Entry 3J6B (electron microscopy, 3.20 A resolution); this record covers chains A and B of the 41 polymer chains in the assembly.

# Chain A
Molecule: 21S ribosomal RNA
From: Saccharomyces cerevisiae
Sequence (3296 nucleotides; each row starts with the number of its first residue):
     1 GUAAAAAGUA GAAUAAUAGA UUUGAAAUAU UUAUUAUAUA GAUUUAAAGA GAUAAUCAUG
    61 GAGUAUAAUA AUUAAAUUUA AUAAAUUUAA UAUAACUAUU AAUAGAAUUA GGUUACUAAU
   121 AAAUUAAUAA CAAUUAAUUU UAAAACCUAA AGGUAAACCU UUAUAUUAAU AAUGUUAUUU
   181 UUUAUUAUUU UUAUAAUAAG AAUAAUUAUU AAUAAUAAUA AACUAAGUGA ACUGAAACAU
   241 CUAAGUAACU UAAGGAUAAG AAAUCAACAG AGAUAUUAUG AGUAUUGGUG AGAGAAAAUA
   301 AUAAAGGUCU AAUAAGUAUU AUGUGAAAAA AAUGUAAGAA AAUAGGAUAA CAAAUUCUAA
   361 GACUAAAUAC UAUUAAUAAG UAUAGUAAGU ACCGUAAGGG AAAGUAUGAA AAUGAUUAUU
   421 UUAUAAGCAA UCAUGAAUAU AUUAUAUUAU AUUAAUGAUG UACCUUUUGU AUAAUGGGUC
   481 AGCAAGUAAU UAAUAUUAGU AAAACAAUAA GUUAUAAAUA AAUAGAAUAA UAUAUAUAUA
   541 UAAAAAAAUA UAUUAAAAUA UUUAAUUAAU AUUAAUUGAC CCGAAAGCAA ACGAUCUAAC
   601 UAUGAUAAGA UGGAUAAACG AUCGAACAGG UUGAUGUUGC AAUAUCAUCU GAUUAAUUGU
   661 GGUUAGUAGU GAAAGACAAA UCUGGUUUGC AGAUAGCUGG UUUUCUAUGA AAUAUAUGUA
   721 AGUAUAGCCU UUAUAAAUAA UAAUUAUUAU AUAAUAUUAU AUUAAUAUUA UAUAAAGAAU
   781 GGUACAGCAA UUAAUAUAUA UUAGGGAACU AUUAAAGUUU UAUUAAUAAU AUUAAAUCUC
   841 GAAAUAUUUA AUUAUAUAUA AUAAAGAGUC AGAUUAUGUG CGAUAAGGUA AAUAAUCUAA
   901 AGGGAAACAG CCCAGAUUAA GAUAUAAAGU UCCUAAUAAA UAAUAAGUGA AAUAAAUAUU
   961 AAAAUAUUAU AAUAUAAUCA GUUAAUGGGU UUGACAAUAA CCAUUUUUUA AUGAACAUGU
  1021 AACAAUGCAC UGAUUUAUAA UAAAUAAAAA AAAAUAAUAU UUAAAAUCAA AUAUAUAUAU
  1081 AUUUGUUAAU AGAUAAUAUA CGGAUCUUAA UAAUAAGAAU UAUUUAAUUC CUAAUAUGGA
  1141 AUAUUAUAUU UUUAUAAUAA AAAUAUAAAU ACUGAAUAUC UAAAUAUUAU UAUUACUUUU
  1201 UUUUUAAUAA UAAUAAUAUG GUAAUAGAAC AUUUAAUGAU AAUAUAUAUU AGUUAUUAAU
  1261 UAAUAUAUGU AUUAAUUAAA UAGAGAAUGC UGACAUGAGU AACGAAAAAA AGGUAUAAAC
  1321 CUUUUCACCU AAAACAUAAG GUUUAACUAU AAAAGUACGG CCCCUAAUUA AAUUAAUAAG
  1381 AAUAUAAAUA UAUUUAAGAU GGGAUAAUCU AUAUUAAUAA AAAUUUAUCU UAAAAUAUAU
  1441 AUAUUAUUAA UAAUUAUAUU AAUUAAUUAA UAAUAUAUAU AAUUAUAUUA UAUAUUAUAU
  1501 AUUUUUUAUA UAAUAUAAAC UAAUAAAGAU CAGGAAAUAA UUAAUGUAUA CCGUAAUGUA
  1561 GACCGACUCA GGUAUGUAAG UAGAGAAUAU GAAGGUGAAU UAGAUAAUUA AAGGGAAGGA
  1621 ACUCGGCAAA GAUAGCUCAU AAGUUAGUCA AUAAAGAGUA AUAAGAACAA AGUUGUACAA
  1681 CUGUUUACUA AAAACACCGC ACUUUGCAGA AACGAUAAGU UUAAGUAUAA GGUGUGAACU
  1741 CUGCUCCAUG CUUAAUAUAU AAAUAAAAUU AUUUAACGAU AAUUUAAUUA AAUUUAGGUA
  1801 AAUAGCAGCC UUAUUAUGAG GGUUAUAAUG UAGCGAAAUU CCUUGGCCUA UAAUUGAGGU
  1861 CCCGCAUGAA UGACGUAAUG AUACAACAAC UGUCUCCCCU UUAAGCUAAG UGAAAUUGAA
  1921 AUCGUAGUGA AGAUGCUAUG UACCUUCAGC AAGACGGAAA GACCCUAUGC AGCUUUACUG
  1981 UAAUUAGAUA GAUCGAAUUA UUGUUUAUUA UAUUCAGCAU AUUAAGUAAU CCUAUUAUUA
  2041 GGUAAUCGUU UAGAUAUUAA UGAGAUACUU AUUAUAAUAU AAUGAUAAUU CUAAUCUUAU
  2101 AAAUAAUUAU UAUUAUUAUU AUUAAUAAUA AUAAUAUGCU UUCAAGCAUA GUGAUAAAAC
  2161 AUAUUUAUAU GAUAAUCACU UUACUUAAUA GAUAUAAUUC UUAAGUAAUA UAUAAUAUAU
  2221 AUUUUAUAUA UAUUAUAUAU AAUAUAAGAG ACAAUCUCUA AUUGGUAGUU UUGAUGGGGC
  2281 GUCAUUAUCA GCAAAAGUAU CUGAAUAAGU CCAUAAAUAA AUAUAUAAAA UUAUUGAAUA
  2341 AAAAAAAAAU AAUAUAUAUU AUAUAUAUUA AUUAUAAAUU GAAAUAUGUU UAUAUAAAUU
  2401 UAUAUUUAUU GAAUAUAUUU UAGUAAUAGA UAAAAAUAUG UACAGUAAAA UUGUAAGGAA
  2461 AACAAUAAUA ACUUUCUCCU CUCUCGGUGG GGGUUCACAC CUAUUUUUAA UAGGUGUGAA
  2521 CCCCUCUUCG GGGUUCCGGU UCCCUUUCGG GUCCCGGAAC UUAAAUAAAA AUGGAAAGAA
  2581 UUAAAUUAAU AUAAUGGUAU AACUGUGCGA UAAUUGUAAC ACAAACGAGU GAAACAAGUA
  2641 CGUAAGUAUG GCAUAAUGAA CAAAUAACAC UGAUUGUAAA GGUUAUUGAU AACGAAUAAA
  2701 AGUUACGCUA GGGAUAACAG GGUAAUAUAG CGAAAGAGUA GAUAUUGUAA GCUAUGUUUG
  2761 CCACCUCGAU GUCGACUCAA CAUUUCCUCU UGGUUGUAAA AGCUAAGAAG GGUUUGACUG
  2821 UUCGUCAAUU AAAAUGUUAC GUGAGUUGGG UUAAAUACGA UGUGAAUCAG UAUGGUUCCU
  2881 AUCUGCUGAA GGAAAUAUUA UCAAAUUAAA UCUCAUUAUU AGUACGCAAG GACCAUAAUG
  2941 AAUCAACCCA UGGUGUAUCU AUUGAUAAUA AUAUAAUAUA UUUAAUAAAA AUAAUACUUU
  3001 AUUAAUAUAU UAUCUAUAUU AGUUUAUAUU UUAAUUAUAU AUUAUCAUAG UAGAUAAGCU
  3061 AAGUUGAUAA UAAAUAAAUA UUGAAUACAU AUUAAAUAUG AAGUUGUUUU AAUAAGAUAA
  3121 UUAAUCUGAU AAUUUUAUAC UAAAAUUAAU AAUUAUAGGU UUUAUAUAUU AUUUAUAAAU
  3181 AAAUAUAUUA UAAUAAUAAU AAUUAUUAUU AUUAAUAAAA AAUAUUAAUU AUAAUAUUAA
  3241 UAAAAUACUA AUUUAUCAGU UAUCUAUAUA AUAUCUAAUC UAUUAUUCUA UAUACU
Unresolved in the structure: 1-7, 80-82, 107-109, 129-131, 179-199, 528-534, 555, 757-765, 811-815, 822, 968-1054, 1133-1136, 1153-1159, 1197-1204, 1376-1380, 1419-1421, 1435-1474, 1503-1505, 1538-1539, 2013-2077, 2101-2182, 2186-2194, 2220-2224, 2241-2242, 2277-2280, 2337-2342, 2393-2407, 2479-2572, 2715-2718, 2767-2771, 2982-3001, 3179-3187, 3195-3227, 3234-3241, 3294-3296
Metal / ion sites: Mg2+ site 1 near A258 (its only coordinating residue here); Mg2+ site 2 near A314 (its only coordinating residue here); Mg2+ site 3 near A359 (its only coordinating residue here); Mg2+ site 4 near G394 (its only coordinating residue here); Mg2+ site 5 near G427 (its only coordinating residue here); Mg2+ site 6: C464 (shared with 2 residues of chain N); Mg2+ site 7 near U466 (its only coordinating residue here); Mg2+ site 8: U467, A899; Mg2+ site 9 near A471 (its only coordinating residue here); Mg2+ site 10 near G477 (its only coordinating residue here); Mg2+ site 11: A621, U622, A652; Mg2+ site 12: G624, A1670; 58 more Mg2+ sites not listed
From the paper describing this entry:
  - contacts within the chain: A1958/U2877

# Chain B
Name: 54S ribosomal protein RML2, mitochondrial
From: Saccharomyces cerevisiae
UniProtKB: P32611 (RML2_YEAST); residues 1-393 here = UniProt positions 1-393
Amino-acid sequence (393 residues; row label = number of the first residue in the row):
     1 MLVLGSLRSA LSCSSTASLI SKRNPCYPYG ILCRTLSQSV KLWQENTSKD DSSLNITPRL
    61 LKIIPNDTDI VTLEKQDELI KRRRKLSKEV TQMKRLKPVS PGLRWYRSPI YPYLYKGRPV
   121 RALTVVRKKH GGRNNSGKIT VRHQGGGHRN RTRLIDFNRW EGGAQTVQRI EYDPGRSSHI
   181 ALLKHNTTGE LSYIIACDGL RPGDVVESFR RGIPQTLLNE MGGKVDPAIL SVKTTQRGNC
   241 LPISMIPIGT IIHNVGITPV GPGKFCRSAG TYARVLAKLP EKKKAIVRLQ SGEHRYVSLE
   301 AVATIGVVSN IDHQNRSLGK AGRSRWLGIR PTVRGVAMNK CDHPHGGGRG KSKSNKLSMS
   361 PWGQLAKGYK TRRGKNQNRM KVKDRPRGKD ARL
Unresolved in the structure: 1-78, 215-229, 389-393
Metal / ion sites: Na+: His-345, Gly-347, Ser-352, Ser-354
Curated features (UniProtKB/Swiss-Prot):
  - mutagenesis: Val-336 to Asp-342 (Loss of function), His-343 (H343Q: Causes a cold-sensitive respiratory growth defect. Does not impair assembly of the ribosomal subunit)

# Chain A / chain B interface
Residue-residue contacts (295):
  A599(A) / Arg-133(B)  hydrogen bond to the base
  A599(A) / Arg-330(B)  hydrogen bond to the phosphate
  C600(A) / His-130(B)  sugar contact
  C600(A) / Gly-131(B)  sugar contact
  C600(A) / Arg-133(B)  hydrogen bond to the sugar
  C600(A) / Gly-146(B)  phosphate contact
  C600(A) / Arg-325(B)  salt bridge to the phosphate
  C600(A) / Arg-330(B)  salt bridge to the phosphate
  U601(A) / Lys-129(B)  phosphate contact
  U601(A) / Gly-145(B)  phosphate contact
  U601(A) / Gly-146(B)  phosphate contact
  A602(A) / Lys-129(B)  phosphate contact
  U603(A) / Arg-149(B)  salt bridge to the phosphate
  G612(A) / Val-99(B)  base contact
  G613(A) / Lys-97(B)  hydrogen bond to the phosphate
  G613(A) / Val-99(B)  sugar contact
  A614(A) / Arg-95(B)  base contact
  A614(A) / Lys-97(B)  salt bridge to the phosphate
  A618(A) / Leu-96(B)  base contact
  C619(A) / Val-99(B)  base contact
  C619(A) / Ser-100(B)  phosphate contact
  C619(A) / Leu-103(B)  sugar contact
  G620(A) / Ser-100(B)  hydrogen bond to the phosphate
  G620(A) / Pro-101(B)  base contact
  G620(A) / Gly-102(B)  phosphate contact
  G620(A) / Leu-103(B)  hydrogen bond to the phosphate
  G620(A) / Lys-320(B)  salt bridge to the phosphate
  G620(A) / Ala-321(B)  hydrogen bond to the base
  G620(A) / Gly-322(B)  hydrogen bond to the base
  G620(A) / Arg-323(B)  salt bridge to the phosphate
  A621(A) / Val-99(B)  sugar contact
  A621(A) / Ser-100(B)  sugar contact
  A655(A) / Lys-320(B)  salt bridge to the phosphate
  A655(A) / Ala-321(B)  base contact
  A655(A) / Gly-322(B)  phosphate contact
  A655(A) / Arg-325(B)  hydrogen bond to the base
  A655(A) / Trp-326(B)  hydrogen bond to the phosphate
  A655(A) / Pro-331(B)  base contact
  U663(A) / Gly-137(B)  sugar contact
  U664(A) / Ser-136(B)  sugar contact
  U664(A) / Gly-137(B)  sugar contact
  U664(A) / Lys-138(B)  sugar contact
  G669(A) / Lys-138(B)  sugar contact
  U670(A) / Lys-138(B)  phosphate contact
  U670(A) / Ile-139(B)  hydrogen bond to the phosphate
  G671(A) / Ile-139(B)  phosphate contact
  G671(A) / Arg-330(B)  salt bridge to the phosphate
  G671(A) / Asp-342(B)  hydrogen bond to the base
  A672(A) / Arg-330(B)  salt bridge to the phosphate
  A672(A) / Pro-331(B)  sugar contact
  A672(A) / Val-333(B)  sugar contact
  A673(A) / Val-333(B)  sugar contact
  A673(A) / Ala-337(B)  hydrogen bond to the sugar
  A673(A) / Met-338(B)  base contact
  A673(A) / Asp-342(B)  base contact
  A674(A) / Ala-337(B)  phosphate contact
  G675(A) / Asn-339(B)  hydrogen bond to the phosphate
  G675(A) / Cys-341(B)  base contact
  A1367(A) / Lys-128(B)  phosphate contact
  U1368(A) / Lys-128(B)  salt bridge to the phosphate
  U1391(A) / Asn-135(B)  phosphate contact
  A1392(A) / Asn-135(B)  hydrogen bond to the phosphate
  A1529(A) / Lys-116(B)  phosphate contact
  U1530(A) / Lys-94(B)  salt bridge to the phosphate
  U1530(A) / Tyr-106(B)  sugar contact
  U1530(A) / Lys-116(B)  salt bridge to the phosphate
  U1530(A) / Arg-323(B)  phosphate contact
  C1531(A) / Tyr-106(B)  phosphate contact
  C1531(A) / His-148(B)  hydrogen bond to the base
  C1531(A) / Arg-323(B)  salt bridge to the phosphate
  C1531(A) / Trp-326(B)  stacking on the base
  C1531(A) / Leu-327(B)  sugar contact
  A1532(A) / Gly-117(B)  base contact
  A1532(A) / Arg-118(B)  sugar contact
  A1532(A) / His-148(B)  sugar contact
  A1532(A) / Arg-149(B)  sugar contact
  A1532(A) / Asn-150(B)  phosphate contact
  A1532(A) / Arg-153(B)  hydrogen bond to the sugar
  A1532(A) / Tyr-172(B)  hydrogen bond to the phosphate
  A1532(A) / Pro-174(B)  phosphate contact
  G1533(A) / Arg-118(B)  salt bridge to the phosphate
  G1533(A) / His-148(B)  base contact
  G1533(A) / Arg-149(B)  sugar contact
  G1533(A) / Asn-150(B)  phosphate contact
  G1533(A) / Arg-151(B)  hydrogen bond to the phosphate
  G1533(A) / Arg-153(B)  salt bridge to the phosphate
  G1533(A) / Pro-174(B)  phosphate contact
  G1534(A) / Arg-118(B)  salt bridge to the phosphate
  G1534(A) / Val-126(B)  sugar contact
  G1534(A) / Arg-149(B)  sugar contact
  G1534(A) / Arg-151(B)  salt bridge to the phosphate
  A1535(A) / Val-126(B)  sugar contact
  A1535(A) / Arg-151(B)  salt bridge to the phosphate
  U1645(A) / Arg-104(B)  hydrogen bond to the sugar
  G1647(A) / Lys-97(B)  phosphate contact
  G1647(A) / Pro-98(B)  base contact
  G1647(A) / Val-99(B)  sugar contact
  G1647(A) / Arg-104(B)  hydrogen bond to the base
  U1648(A) / Lys-97(B)  salt bridge to the phosphate
  A1680(A) / Pro-101(B)  hydrogen bond to the base
  A1680(A) / Trp-105(B)  base contact
  C1681(A) / Pro-101(B)  sugar contact
  C1695(A) / Val-333(B)  phosphate contact
  C1695(A) / Arg-334(B)  salt bridge to the phosphate
  C1695(A) / Ala-337(B)  sugar contact
  A1696(A) / Pro-331(B)  phosphate contact
  A1696(A) / Thr-332(B)  phosphate contact
  A1696(A) / Val-333(B)  phosphate contact
  A1696(A) / Arg-334(B)  salt bridge to the phosphate
  C1697(A) / Lys-320(B)  sugar contact
  C1697(A) / Ala-321(B)  hydrogen bond to the sugar
  C1697(A) / Pro-331(B)  phosphate contact
  C1697(A) / Thr-332(B)  hydrogen bond to the phosphate
  C1698(A) / Leu-318(B)  hydrogen bond to the sugar
  C1698(A) / Gly-319(B)  hydrogen bond to the sugar
  C1698(A) / Lys-320(B)  sugar contact
  C1698(A) / Ala-321(B)  sugar contact
  C1698(A) / Ser-324(B)  hydrogen bond to the phosphate
  G1699(A) / Ser-317(B)  sugar contact
  G1699(A) / Leu-318(B)  hydrogen bond to the phosphate
  C1702(A) / Lys-367(B)  hydrogen bond to the base
  U1703(A) / Ala-366(B)  hydrogen bond to the sugar
  U1703(A) / Lys-367(B)  sugar contact
  U1703(A) / Gly-368(B)  hydrogen bond to the sugar
  U1703(A) / Arg-387(B)  phosphate contact
  U1704(A) / Gly-368(B)  sugar contact
  U1704(A) / Tyr-369(B)  sugar contact
  U1704(A) / Lys-370(B)  phosphate contact
  U1704(A) / Thr-371(B)  hydrogen bond to the sugar
  U1704(A) / Arg-385(B)  salt bridge to the phosphate
  U1704(A) / Arg-387(B)  phosphate contact
  U1704(A) / Gly-388(B)  phosphate contact
  U1705(A) / Lys-370(B)  phosphate contact
  U1705(A) / Thr-371(B)  sugar contact
  U1705(A) / Arg-372(B)  phosphate contact
  U1705(A) / Arg-385(B)  salt bridge to the phosphate
  U1705(A) / Gly-388(B)  phosphate contact
  G1706(A) / Phe-265(B)  sugar contact
  G1706(A) / Cys-266(B)  base contact
  G1706(A) / Leu-289(B)  base contact
  G1706(A) / Gln-290(B)  base contact
  G1706(A) / Ser-291(B)  hydrogen bond to the base
  G1706(A) / Glu-293(B)  base contact
  G1706(A) / Arg-295(B)  hydrogen bond to the sugar
  G1706(A) / Arg-372(B)  salt bridge to the phosphate
  G1706(A) / Asn-378(B)  hydrogen bond to the phosphate
  C1707(A) / Lys-264(B)  sugar contact
  C1707(A) / Phe-265(B)  phosphate contact
  C1707(A) / Arg-295(B)  salt bridge to the phosphate
  C1707(A) / Asn-378(B)  hydrogen bond to the phosphate
  A1708(A) / Lys-264(B)  salt bridge to the phosphate
  G1709(A) / Arg-372(B)  sugar contact
  A1710(A) / Thr-371(B)  hydrogen bond to the sugar
  A1711(A) / Val-141(B)  base contact
  A1711(A) / Trp-362(B)  sugar contact
  A1711(A) / Gln-364(B)  hydrogen bond to the phosphate
  A1712(A) / Thr-140(B)  hydrogen bond to the sugar
  A1712(A) / Trp-362(B)  sugar contact
  C1713(A) / Asn-134(B)  hydrogen bond to the base
  C1713(A) / Ser-136(B)  sugar contact
  C1713(A) / Lys-138(B)  hydrogen bond to the sugar
  C1713(A) / Thr-140(B)  sugar contact
  C1713(A) / Trp-362(B)  phosphate contact
  U1720(A) / Asn-134(B)  hydrogen bond to the sugar
  U1720(A) / Asn-135(B)  hydrogen bond to the sugar
  U1721(A) / His-130(B)  phosphate contact
  U1721(A) / Gly-132(B)  hydrogen bond to the sugar
  U1721(A) / Arg-133(B)  sugar contact
  U1721(A) / Asn-134(B)  sugar contact
  U1721(A) / Thr-140(B)  hydrogen bond to the sugar
  U1721(A) / Val-141(B)  base contact
  U1722(A) / His-130(B)  salt bridge to the phosphate
  U1722(A) / Val-141(B)  sugar contact
  U1722(A) / Gln-144(B)  sugar contact
  A1723(A) / Gln-144(B)  phosphate contact
  A1724(A) / Arg-127(B)  salt bridge to the phosphate
  A1724(A) / Thr-152(B)  sugar contact
  A1724(A) / Leu-154(B)  base contact
  G1725(A) / Phe-157(B)  phosphate contact
  G1725(A) / Gly-175(B)  sugar contact
  G1725(A) / Arg-176(B)  salt bridge to the phosphate
  G1725(A) / Arg-267(B)  salt bridge to the phosphate
  U1726(A) / Arg-176(B)  salt bridge to the phosphate
  U1726(A) / Lys-264(B)  hydrogen bond to the sugar
  U1726(A) / Phe-265(B)  sugar contact
  U1726(A) / Cys-266(B)  hydrogen bond to the sugar
  U1726(A) / Arg-267(B)  salt bridge to the phosphate
  U1726(A) / Ser-268(B)  hydrogen bond to the phosphate
  A1727(A) / Cys-266(B)  phosphate contact
  A1727(A) / Arg-267(B)  hydrogen bond to the phosphate
  A1727(A) / Ser-268(B)  hydrogen bond to the phosphate
  A1727(A) / Thr-271(B)  phosphate contact
  A1727(A) / Gln-290(B)  phosphate contact
  A1727(A) / Ser-291(B)  base contact
  A1727(A) / Arg-385(B)  base contact
  U1728(A) / Ser-177(B)  sugar contact
  U1728(A) / Ser-268(B)  sugar contact
  U1728(A) / Ala-269(B)  hydrogen bond to the sugar
  U1728(A) / Gly-270(B)  base contact
  U1728(A) / Gln-290(B)  base contact
  U1728(A) / Ile-311(B)  hydrogen bond to the base
  U1728(A) / His-313(B)  base contact
  U1728(A) / Gln-314(B)  hydrogen bond to the base
  A1729(A) / Ser-268(B)  hydrogen bond to the sugar
  A1729(A) / His-313(B)  salt bridge to the phosphate
  G1731(A) / Val-141(B)  sugar contact
  G1731(A) / Gln-144(B)  hydrogen bond to the phosphate
  G1732(A) / Arg-142(B)  salt bridge to the phosphate
  G1732(A) / His-143(B)  salt bridge to the phosphate
  G1732(A) / Ser-360(B)  sugar contact
  G1732(A) / Pro-361(B)  phosphate contact
  G1732(A) / Ala-366(B)  hydrogen bond to the base
  G1732(A) / Lys-367(B)  base contact
  U1733(A) / Arg-142(B)  salt bridge to the phosphate
  U1733(A) / His-343(B)  salt bridge to the phosphate
  U1733(A) / His-345(B)  hydrogen bond to the phosphate
  U1733(A) / Ser-358(B)  hydrogen bond to the sugar
  U1733(A) / Met-359(B)  sugar contact
  U1733(A) / Pro-361(B)  phosphate contact
  U1733(A) / Ala-366(B)  sugar contact
  U1733(A) / Lys-367(B)  hydrogen bond to the base
  G1734(A) / Arg-334(B)  phosphate contact
  G1734(A) / Gly-335(B)  hydrogen bond to the phosphate
  G1734(A) / Val-336(B)  hydrogen bond to the phosphate
  G1734(A) / His-345(B)  salt bridge to the phosphate
  G1734(A) / Lys-353(B)  hydrogen bond to the sugar
  U1735(A) / Arg-334(B)  salt bridge to the phosphate
  U1735(A) / Val-336(B)  phosphate contact
  G1736(A) / Arg-334(B)  base contact
  A1737(A) / Arg-104(B)  base contact
  A1737(A) / Trp-105(B)  hydrogen bond to the base
  A1738(A) / Trp-105(B)  sugar contact
  U1749(A) / Leu-357(B)  base contact
  G1750(A) / Leu-357(B)  sugar contact
  G1750(A) / Leu-365(B)  sugar contact
  C1751(A) / Leu-365(B)  sugar contact
  C1751(A) / Lys-367(B)  sugar contact
  C1751(A) / Gly-368(B)  sugar contact
  C1751(A) / Tyr-369(B)  hydrogen bond to the sugar
  U1752(A) / Gly-368(B)  sugar contact
  U1752(A) / Tyr-369(B)  phosphate contact
  U1752(A) / Lys-370(B)  hydrogen bond to the phosphate
  U1752(A) / Arg-373(B)  salt bridge to the phosphate
  U1753(A) / Lys-370(B)  salt bridge to the phosphate
  A1802(A) / Leu-357(B)  base contact
  A1802(A) / Ser-358(B)  hydrogen bond to the sugar
  A1802(A) / Lys-367(B)  salt bridge to the phosphate
  U1803(A) / Lys-353(B)  salt bridge to the phosphate
  U1803(A) / Asn-355(B)  hydrogen bond to the sugar
  U1803(A) / Lys-356(B)  hydrogen bond to the sugar
  U1803(A) / Leu-357(B)  sugar contact
  U1803(A) / Ser-358(B)  phosphate contact
  A1804(A) / Lys-353(B)  phosphate contact
  A1804(A) / Asn-355(B)  hydrogen bond to the phosphate
  U1871(A) / Lys-351(B)  base contact
  U1871(A) / Lys-353(B)  salt bridge to the phosphate
  G1872(A) / Lys-351(B)  salt bridge to the phosphate
  C1973(A) / Lys-340(B)  phosphate contact
  U1974(A) / Lys-340(B)  sugar contact
  U1975(A) / Lys-356(B)  salt bridge to the phosphate
  U1985(A) / Arg-373(B)  phosphate contact
  U1985(A) / Asn-376(B)  phosphate contact
  A1986(A) / Gly-374(B)  phosphate contact
  A1986(A) / Lys-375(B)  phosphate contact
  G1987(A) / Lys-375(B)  salt bridge to the phosphate
  U2090(A) / Lys-282(B)  phosphate contact
  A2246(A) / Val-260(B)  sugar contact
  A2247(A) / Thr-258(B)  sugar contact
  A2247(A) / Pro-259(B)  phosphate contact
  A2247(A) / Val-260(B)  sugar contact
  A2249(A) / Lys-284(B)  salt bridge to the phosphate
  A2249(A) / Arg-379(B)  sugar contact
  A2249(A) / Met-380(B)  phosphate contact
  G2250(A) / Arg-379(B)  salt bridge to the phosphate
  C2252(A) / Arg-379(B)  hydrogen bond to the base
  A2253(A) / Lys-375(B)  salt bridge to the phosphate
  A2253(A) / Arg-379(B)  hydrogen bond to the sugar
  A2254(A) / Lys-375(B)  phosphate contact
  G2265(A) / Lys-356(B)  salt bridge to the phosphate
  C2706(A) / Arg-349(B)  salt bridge to the phosphate
  A2857(A) / Gly-350(B)  hydrogen bond to the phosphate
  A2857(A) / Lys-351(B)  phosphate contact
  C2858(A) / Gly-350(B)  phosphate contact
  C2858(A) / Lys-351(B)  hydrogen bond to the phosphate
  U2863(A) / Asn-355(B)  hydrogen bond to the sugar
  G2864(A) / Ser-354(B)  phosphate contact
  G2864(A) / Asn-355(B)  phosphate contact
  A2865(A) / Lys-340(B)  sugar contact
  A2865(A) / Gly-347(B)  phosphate contact
  A2865(A) / Gly-348(B)  hydrogen bond to the phosphate
  A2865(A) / Ser-354(B)  hydrogen bond to the phosphate
  A2866(A) / Gly-347(B)  phosphate contact
  A2866(A) / Gly-348(B)  hydrogen bond to the phosphate
  A2866(A) / Arg-349(B)  base contact
  U2867(A) / Arg-349(B)  salt bridge to the phosphate
Also at the interface, not in a pair above, chain A (117 interface residues in all): U1424, A1646, C1649, A1701, G1714, G1719, U1984, G2248, G2264, A2705, A2855
Also at the interface, not in a pair above, chain B (139 interface residues in all): Tyr-115, Pro-119, Asn-310, Arg-316, Pro-344, Gly-346, Ser-352, Gly-363

# In short
117 residues of chain A face 139 of chain B across their interface; the contacts include 77 hydrogen bonds, 53
salt bridges and 1 aromatic stacking contact. Polar contacts include A599(A)/Arg-133(B), G620(A)/Ala-321(B)
and G620(A)/Gly-322(B). From UniProt: 8 mutagenesis sites on chain B. From the paper: contacts within the
chain involving A1958(A) and U2877(A).
Chain A is 21S ribosomal RNA and chain B is 54S ribosomal protein RML2, mitochondrial, both from Saccharomyces
cerevisiae; the structure, Structure of the yeast mitochondrial large ribosomal subunit, was determined by
electron microscopy.
